3V65 - chains A and C of the 4 polymer chains in the assembly; structure by X-ray diffraction, 3.30 A resolution.

[Chain A (and C)]
Name: Agrin
Source organism: Rattus norvegicus
Notes: fragment: agrin LG3; chain C of this document is another copy of the same molecule, construct and numbering; everything in this record applies to it too
UniProt: P25304 (AGRIN_RAT); numbering as in UniProt (aligned over 1759-1948)
Amino-acid sequence (191 residues; row label = number of the first residue in the row):
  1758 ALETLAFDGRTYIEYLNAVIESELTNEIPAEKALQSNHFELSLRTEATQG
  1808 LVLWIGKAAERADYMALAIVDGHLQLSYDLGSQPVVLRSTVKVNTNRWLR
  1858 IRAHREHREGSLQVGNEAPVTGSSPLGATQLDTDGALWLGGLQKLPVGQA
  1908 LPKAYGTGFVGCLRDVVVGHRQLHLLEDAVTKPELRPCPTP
Construct notes: expression tag (1758)
Curated features (UniProtKB/Swiss-Prot):
  - site: Ser1779 (Alternative splice site to produce 'z' isoforms), Asn1783 (Highly important for the agrin receptor complex activity of the 'z(8)' insert)
Disulfide bonds: Cys1919-Cys1945
Ion coordination: Ca2+: Asp1820, Leu1837, Gln1887
Reported in the primary citation:
  - mutagenesis - H1795L, R1865E, H1927L: unchanged binding to LRP4L23-A737
  - mutagenesis - N1783A, I1785S: abolished signaling
  - mutagenesis - H1795L, R1865E, H1927L: decreased signaling

[Chain A / chain C interface]
Pairs across the interface (15; chain A residue first):
  Gln1792(A) - Glu1863(C)
  Gln1792(A) - His1864(C)  hydrogen bond
  Ser1793(A) - Ser1793(C)
  Ser1793(A) - Glu1863(C)  hydrogen bond
  His1795(A) - His1927(C)
  His1861(A) - His1927(C)
  Glu1863(A) - Ser1793(C)  hydrogen bond
  His1864(A) - Gln1792(C)  hydrogen bond
  His1864(A) - His1864(C)  hydrogen bond
  Gly1926(A) - His1927(C)  hydrogen bond (backbone-side chain)
  His1927(A) - Asn1794(C)
  His1927(A) - His1795(C)
  His1927(A) - Glu1797(C)
  His1927(A) - Gly1926(C)  hydrogen bond (side chain-backbone)
  His1927(A) - His1927(C)  hydrogen bond
Also at the interface, not in a pair above, chain A (9 interface residues in all): Glu1784
Also at the interface, not in a pair above, chain C (10 interface residues in all): Thr1878
Interface features reported in the paper:
  - residue pairs: His1927(A)-His1927(C)

[In short]
The interface between chain A and chain C involves 9 residues on one side and 10 on the other; the contacts
include 8 hydrogen bonds. Among the polar pairs are Gln1792(A)-His1864(C), Ser1793(A)-Glu1863(C) and
His1864(A)-His1864(C). The authors report a contact between His1927(A) and His1927(C). The paper reports that
H1795L, R1865E and H1927L of chain A reduce signaling; N1783A and I1785S of chain A abolish signaling.
Chain A and chain C are both Agrin (Rattus norvegicus); the structure, Crystal structure of agrin and LRP4
complex, was determined by X-ray diffraction, deposited together with 3V64.
